Entry 6I5N (X-ray diffraction, 1.98 A resolution); this record covers chains B and C of the 5 polymer chains in the assembly.

Chain B:
Protein: Elongin-B
Source organism: Homo sapiens
UniProtKB: Q15370 (ELOB_HUMAN); numbering as in UniProt (aligned over 1-104)
Chain sequence (104 residues; each row starts with the number of its first residue):
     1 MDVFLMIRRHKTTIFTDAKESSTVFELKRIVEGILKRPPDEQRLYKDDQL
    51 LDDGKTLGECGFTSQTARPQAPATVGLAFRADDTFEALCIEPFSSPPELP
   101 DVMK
Unresolved in the structure: 104
Modified positions: C89 (S-(dimethylarsenic)cysteine; CAS)
Swiss-Prot annotation at these positions:
  - modified residue: M1 (N-acetylmethionine), T84 (Phosphothreonine)

Chain C:
Protein: Elongin-C
Source organism: Homo sapiens
UniProtKB: Q15369 (ELOC_HUMAN); residue numbers follow UniProt; this construct covers 17-112
Chain sequence (97 residues; row label = number of the first residue in the row):
    16 MMYVKLISSDGHEFIVKREHALTSGTIKAMLSGPGQFAENETNEVNFREI
    66 PSHVLSKVCMYFTYKVRYTNSSTEIPEFPIAPEIALELLMAANFLDC
Sequence notes: initiating methionine (16)

Chain B / chain C interface:
Contacting residue pairs - 53 pairs, chain B then chain C:
  F4(B) - T78(C)
  M6(B) - M75(C)  hydrophobic
  R8(B) - H27(C)
  K11(B) - D25(C)  hydrogen bond (side chain-backbone)
  K11(B) - G26(C)
  K11(B) - H27(C)
  K11(B) - E28(C)  hydrogen bond (backbone-backbone)
  T12(B) - E28(C)
  T13(B) - E28(C)  hydrogen bond (backbone-backbone)
  T13(B) - F29(C)
  T13(B) - I30(C)  hydrogen bond (backbone-backbone)
  I14(B) - I30(C)
  F15(B) - Y18(C)
  F15(B) - F29(C)  hydrophobic
  F15(B) - I30(C)  hydrogen bond (backbone-backbone)
  F15(B) - V31(C)  hydrophobic
  F15(B) - S71(C)
  F15(B) - C74(C)  hydrophobic
  F15(B) - M75(C)  hydrophobic
  T16(B) - Y18(C)  hydrogen bond
  D17(B) - K32(C)  salt bridge
  I34(B) - Y18(C)
  I34(B) - I30(C)  hydrophobic
  L35(B) - I30(C)  hydrophobic
  P69(B) - M75(C)
  P69(B) - T78(C)
  P69(B) - Y79(C)  hydrophobic
  P69(B) - R82(C)
  Q70(B) - Y79(C)
  Q70(B) - P91(C)
  Q70(B) - E92(C)
  Q70(B) - F93(C)
  Q70(B) - P94(C)
  P72(B) - M75(C)
  E91(B) - H27(C)
  P92(B) - H27(C)  hydrogen bond (backbone-side chain)
  F93(B) - H27(C)
  F93(B) - F29(C)  hydrophobic
  F93(B) - S67(C)
  F93(B) - H68(C)
  F93(B) - S71(C)
  S94(B) - D25(C)
  S94(B) - P66(C)
  S94(B) - S67(C)  hydrogen bond (backbone-side chain)
  S94(B) - H68(C)  hydrogen bond
  S95(B) - H68(C)
  P96(B) - H68(C)
  P96(B) - E98(C)
  P96(B) - E102(C)
  P97(B) - E102(C)
  L99(B) - P97(C)
  L99(B) - E98(C)
  P100(B) - L101(C)  hydrophobic
Also at the interface, not in a pair above, chain C (27 interface residues in all): Y83

Summary:
Chain B and chain C form an interface of 24 and 27 residues respectively, with 9 hydrogen bonds and 1 salt
bridge. Among the polar pairs are D17(B)-K32(C), K11(B)-D25(C) and T16(B)-Y18(C).
Chain B is Elongin-B and chain C is Elongin-C, both from Homo sapiens; the structure, Crystal structure of
SOCS2:Elongin C:Elongin B in complex with growth hormone receptor peptide, was determined by X-ray diffraction
together with 6I4X and 6I5J from the same study.
